PDB entry 6SNY | X-ray diffraction, 3.11 A resolution | chains A and B

Chain A:
Molecule: Synthetic EPCR binding protein
Organism: synthetic construct
Sequence (124 residues; each row starts with the number of its first residue):
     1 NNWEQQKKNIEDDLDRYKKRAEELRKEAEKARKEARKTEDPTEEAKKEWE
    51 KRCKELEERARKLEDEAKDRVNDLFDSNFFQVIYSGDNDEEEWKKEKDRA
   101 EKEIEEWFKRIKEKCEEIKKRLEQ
Unresolved in the structure: 35-46, 120-124
Cystine bridges: Cys53-Cys115
From the paper describing this entry:
  - conformationally variable residues (order/disorder transition): Ala35 to Glu50

Chain B:
Molecule: Endothelial protein C receptor
Organism: Homo sapiens
UniProtKB: Q9UNN8 (EPCR_HUMAN); residues 1-193 here correspond to UniProt positions 18-210 (UniProt number = residue number + 17)
Sequence (193 residues; numbered 1 to 193; the number before each row is that of its first residue):
     1 SQDASDGLQRLHMLQISYFRDPYHVWYQGNASLGGHLTHVLEGPDTNTTI
    51 IQLQPLQEPESWARTQSGLQSYLLQFHGLVRLVHQERTLAFPLTIRCFLG
   101 CELPPEGSRAHVFFEVAVNGSSFVSFRPERALWQADTQVTSGVVTFTLQQ
   151 LNAYNRTRYELREFLEDTCVQYVQKHISAENTKGSQTSRSYTS
Unresolved in the structure: 1-8, 178-193
Cystine bridges: Cys101-Cys169
Covalent attachments: N-acetylglucosamine (NAG) linked to Asn30, Asn47, Asn119
Residues lining bound ligands: phosphatidylethanolamine (PTY): Leu11, Met13, Leu14, Gln15, Ala31, His39, Leu41, Ile50, Trp62, Thr65, Gly68, Leu69, Tyr72, Gln75, Phe76, Leu79, Val80, Val83, Leu89, Ile95, Leu99, Phe114, Val116, Val118, Phe123, Trp133, Val143, Thr147, Leu151, Arg156, Thr157, Glu160, Leu161, Glu163, Phe164, Thr168, Cys169, Tyr172
Swiss-Prot annotation at these positions:
  - glycosylation (N-linked (GlcNAc...) asparagine): Asn30, Asn47, Asn119, Asn155

Interface between chain A and chain B:
Contacting residue pairs (25):
  Asn2(A) with Gln85(B), hydrogen bond
  Asp73(A) with Leu74(B)
  Asp76(A) with Ser71(B), hydrogen bond; Leu74(B); Gln75(B), hydrogen bond
  Ser77(A) with Leu74(B)
  Phe79(A) with Gln75(B); Arg156(B)
  Phe80(A) with Gln75(B); Leu79(B), hydrophobic; Leu82(B); Tyr154(B), hydrophobic; Thr157(B)
  Gln81(A) with Gly78(B), hydrogen bond (side chain-backbone); Arg81(B); Leu82(B); Gln85(B)
  Ile83(A) with Tyr154(B), hydrophobic
  Tyr84(A) with Leu82(B), hydrophobic; Glu86(B); Phe146(B); Gln150(B)
  Glu90(A) with Tyr154(B); Asn155(B), hydrogen bond (side chain-backbone); Arg156(B), hydrogen bond (side chain-backbone)
Also at the interface, not in a pair above, chain B (16 interface residues in all): Arg87
Interface features reported in the paper:
  - interface residues, chain A: Phe80(A)

Overview:
Chain A and chain B form an interface of 10 and 16 residues respectively; the contacts include 6 hydrogen
bonds. Polar pairs include Asn2(A)-Gln85(B), Asp76(A)-Ser71(B) and Asp76(A)-Gln75(B). Chain B binds
phosphatidylethanolamine. N-acetylglucosamine is covalently linked to Asn30(B), Asn47(B) and Asn119(B). The
paper reports the interface residue Phe80(A); conformational variability at Ala35(A).
Here chain A is Synthetic EPCR binding protein (synthetic construct) and chain B is Endothelial protein C
receptor (Homo sapiens). Entry 6SNY (Synthetic mimic of an EPCR-binding PfEMP1 bound to EPCR) was determined
by X-ray diffraction.
